PDB entry 7XAQ | electron microscopy, 3.59 A resolution | chains I and C of the 10 polymer chains in the assembly

[Chain I]
Molecule: fadD1
Source organism: Pseudomonas aeruginosa PAO1
Sequence (43 nucleotides; row label = number of the first residue in the row):
     1 TTCGGTCAAA AAAATGACCG AGACATTAGT CTCGGTCACG GTC

[Chain C]
Name: Probable transcriptional regulator
Source organism: Pseudomonas aeruginosa PAO1
Reference sequence: Q9HZP1 (Q9HZP1_PSEAE); residues 1-212 here = UniProt positions 1-212
Amino-acid sequence (212 residues; numbered 1 to 212; the number before each row is that of its first residue):
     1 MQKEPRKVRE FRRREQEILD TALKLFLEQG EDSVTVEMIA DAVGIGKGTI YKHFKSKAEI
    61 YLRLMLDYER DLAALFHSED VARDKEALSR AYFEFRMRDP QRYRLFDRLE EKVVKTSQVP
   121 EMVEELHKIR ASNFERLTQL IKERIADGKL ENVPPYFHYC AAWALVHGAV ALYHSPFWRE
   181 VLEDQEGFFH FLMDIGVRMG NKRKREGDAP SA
Disordered / not traced: 1-6, 205-212

[Interface between chain I and chain C]
Pairs across the interface (11; chain I residue first):
  DT32(I) - Glu37(C)  sugar contact
  DT32(I) - Asp41(C)  sugar contact
  DC33(I) - Val36(C)  sugar contact
  DC33(I) - Glu37(C)  phosphate contact
  DC33(I) - Ala40(C)  phosphate contact
  DC33(I) - Asp41(C)  hydrogen bond to the phosphate
  DC33(I) - Lys47(C)  base contact
  DG34(I) - Val36(C)  phosphate contact
  DG34(I) - Lys47(C)  hydrogen bond to the base
  DG34(I) - Tyr51(C)  hydrogen bond to the phosphate
  DG35(I) - Tyr51(C)  phosphate contact
Also at the interface, not in a pair above, chain I (5 interface residues in all): DC31

[Summary]
5 residues of chain I face 6 of chain C across their interface; the contacts include 3 hydrogen bonds. Polar
contacts include DG34(I)-Lys47(C), DC33(I)-Asp41(C) and DG34(I)-Tyr51(C).
Chain I is fadD1 and chain C is Probable transcriptional regulator, both from Pseudomonas aeruginosa PAO1; the
structure, Cryo-EM structure of PvrA-DNA complex, was determined by electron microscopy.
